Entry 7WTP (electron microscopy, 3.80 A resolution); this record covers chains C2 and SI of the 19 polymer chains in the assembly.

== Chain C2 ==
Molecule: 18S rRNA
Organism: Saccharomyces cerevisiae
Sequence (1800 nucleotides; each row starts with the number of its first residue):
     1 UAUCUGGUUG AUCCUGCCAG UAGUCAUAUG CUUGUCUCAA AGAUUAAGCC AUGCAUGUCU
    61 AAGUAUAAGC AAUUUAUACA GUGAAACUGC GAAUGGCUCA UUAAAUCAGU UAUCGUUUAU
   121 UUGAUAGUUC CUUUACUACA UGGUAUAACU GUGGUAAUUC UAGAGCUAAU ACAUGCUUAA
   181 AAUCUCGACC CUUUGGAAGA GAUGUAUUUA UUAGAUAAAA AAUCAAUGUC UUCGGACUCU
   241 UUGAUGAUUC AUAAUAACUU UUCGAAUCGC AUGGCCUUGU GCUGGCGAUG GUUCAUUCAA
   301 AUUUCUGCCC UAUCAACUUU CGAUGGUAGG AUAGUGGCCU ACCAUGGUUU CAACGGGUAA
   361 CGGGGAAUAA GGGUUCGAUU CCGGAGAGGG AGCCUGAGAA ACGGCUACCA CAUCCAAGGA
   421 AGGCAGCAGG CGCGCAAAUU ACCCAAUCCU AAUUCAGGGA GGUAGUGACA AUAAAUAACG
   481 AUACAGGGCC CAUUCGGGUC UUGUAAUUGG AAUGAGUACA AUGUAAAUAC CUUAACGAGG
   541 AACAAUUGGA GGGCAAGUCU GGUGCCAGCA GCCGCGGUAA UUCCAGCUCC AAUAGCGUAU
   601 AUUAAAGUUG UUGCAGUUAA AAAGCUCGUA GUUGAACUUU GGGCCCGGUU GGCCGGUCCG
   661 AUUUUUUCGU GUACUGGAUU UCCAACGGGG CCUUUCCUUC UGGCUAACCU UGAGUCCUUG
   721 UGGCUCUUGG CGAACCAGGA CUUUUACUUU GAAAAAAUUA GAGUGUUCAA AGCAGGCGUA
   781 UUGCUCGAAU AUAUUAGCAU GGAAUAAUAG AAUAGGACGU UUGGUUCUAU UUUGUUGGUU
   841 UCUAGGACCA UCGUAAUGAU UAAUAGGGAC GGUCGGGGGC AUCAGUAUUC AAUUGUCAGA
   901 GGUGAAAUUC UUGGAUUUAU UGAAGACUAA CUACUGCGAA AGCAUUUGCC AAGGACGUUU
   961 UCAUUAAUCA AGAACGAAAG UUAGGGGAUC GAAGAUGAUC AGAUACCGUC GUAGUCUUAA
  1021 CCAUAAACUA UGCCGACUAG GGAUCGGGUG GUGUUUUUUU AAUGACCCAC UCGGCACCUU
  1081 ACGAGAAAUC AAAGUCUUUG GGUUCUGGGG GGAGUAUGGU CGCAAGGCUG AAACUUAAAG
  1141 GAAUUGACGG AAGGGCACCA CCAGGAGUGG AGCCUGCGGC UUAAUUUGAC UCAACACGGG
  1201 GAAACUCACC AGGUCCAGAC ACAAUAAGGA UUGACAGAUU GAGAGCUCUU UCUUGAUUUU
  1261 GUGGGUGGUG GUGCAUGGCC GUUCUUAGUU GGUGGAGUGA UUUGUCUGCU UAAUUGCGAU
  1321 AACGAACGAG ACCUUAACCU ACUAAAUAGU GGUGCUAGCA UUUGCUGGUU AUCCACUUCU
  1381 UAGAGGGACU AUCGGUUUCA AGCCGAUGGA AGUUUGAGGC AAUAACAGGU CUGUGAUGCC
  1441 CUUAGACGUU CUGGGCCGCA CGCGCGCUAC ACUGACGGAG CCAGCGAGUC UAACCUUGGC
  1501 CGAGAGGUCU UGGUAAUCUU GUGAAACUCC GUCGUGCUGG GGAUAGAGCA UUGUAAUUAU
  1561 UGCUCUUCAA CGAGGAAUUC CUAGUAAGCG CAAGUCAUCA GCUUGCGUUG AUUACGUCCC
  1621 UGCCCUUUGU ACACACCGCC CGUCGCUAGU ACCGAUUGAA UGGCUUAGUG AGGCCUCAGG
  1681 AUCUGCUUAG AGAAGGGGGC AACUCCAUCU CAGAGCGGAG AAUUUGGACA AACUUGGUCA
  1741 UUUAGAGGAA CUAAAAGUCG UAACAAGGUU UCCGUAGGUG AACCUGCGGA AGGAUCAUUA
Not modelled in the structure: 73-75, 133-135, 489-498, 651-683, 707-732, 1140, 1157-1621, 1631-1634

== Chain SI ==
Protein: 40S ribosomal protein S8-A
Organism: Saccharomyces cerevisiae
UniProt: P0CX39 (RS8A_YEAST); numbering as in UniProt (aligned over 1-200)
Chain sequence (200 residues; numbered 1 to 200; the number before each row is that of its first residue):
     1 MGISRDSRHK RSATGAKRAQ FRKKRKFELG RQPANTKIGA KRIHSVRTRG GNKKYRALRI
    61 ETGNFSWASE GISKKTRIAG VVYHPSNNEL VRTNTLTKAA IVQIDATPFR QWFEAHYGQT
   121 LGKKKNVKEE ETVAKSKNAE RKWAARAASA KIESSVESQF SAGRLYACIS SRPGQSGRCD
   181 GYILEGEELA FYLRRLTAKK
Not modelled in the structure: 1, 124-134
UniProt features mapped onto this chain:
  - modified residue: Thr62 (Phosphothreonine), Ser66 (Phosphoserine), Ser69 (Phosphoserine), Ser73 (Phosphoserine), Ser86 (Phosphoserine), Thr107 (Phosphothreonine), Ser154 (Phosphoserine), Ser155 (Phosphoserine), Ser158 (Phosphoserine), Ser161 (Phosphoserine)

== Chain C2 / chain SI interface ==
Pairs across the interface (148):
  U101(C2) - Phe21(SI)  base contact
  A105(C2) - Arg8(SI)  hydrogen bond to the phosphate
  A105(C2) - Arg18(SI)  salt bridge to the phosphate
  A105(C2) - Phe21(SI)  sugar contact
  U106(C2) - Arg8(SI)  salt bridge to the phosphate
  U117(C2) - Arg49(SI)  sugar contact
  U117(C2) - Asn52(SI)  phosphate contact
  U118(C2) - Asn52(SI)  hydrogen bond to the phosphate
  C186(C2) - Lys142(SI)  salt bridge to the phosphate
  C186(C2) - Arg146(SI)  salt bridge to the phosphate
  G187(C2) - Ser136(SI)  sugar contact
  G187(C2) - Asn138(SI)  base contact
  G187(C2) - Ala139(SI)  phosphate contact
  G187(C2) - Lys142(SI)  salt bridge to the phosphate
  A188(C2) - Ser136(SI)  hydrogen bond to the phosphate
  A188(C2) - Asn138(SI)  phosphate contact
  C189(C2) - Arg141(SI)  base contact
  C190(C2) - Lys137(SI)  base contact
  G195(C2) - Lys137(SI)  hydrogen bond to the base
  G195(C2) - Arg141(SI)  hydrogen bond to the base
  G196(C2) - Lys137(SI)  base contact
  G196(C2) - Arg141(SI)  hydrogen bond to the base
  A197(C2) - Arg141(SI)  base contact
  U207(C2) - Arg178(SI)  hydrogen bond to the sugar
  U208(C2) - Ser171(SI)  hydrogen bond to the sugar
  U208(C2) - Arg178(SI)  hydrogen bond to the sugar
  U208(C2) - Asp180(SI)  hydrogen bond to the sugar
  U209(C2) - Ser170(SI)  hydrogen bond to the phosphate
  U209(C2) - Ser171(SI)  sugar contact
  U209(C2) - Asp180(SI)  sugar contact
  U209(C2) - Gly181(SI)  sugar contact
  A210(C2) - Ser66(SI)  hydrogen bond to the sugar
  A210(C2) - Ser170(SI)  hydrogen bond to the phosphate
  A256(C2) - Gly71(SI)  sugar contact
  A256(C2) - Ile72(SI)  sugar contact
  A256(C2) - Ser73(SI)  hydrogen bond to the base
  A257(C2) - Asn64(SI)  hydrogen bond to the sugar
  A257(C2) - Ser73(SI)  hydrogen bond to the sugar
  C258(C2) - Asn64(SI)  sugar contact
  C258(C2) - Lys75(SI)  phosphate contact
  U259(C2) - Lys75(SI)  salt bridge to the phosphate
  U259(C2) - Arg178(SI)  hydrogen bond to the phosphate
  U260(C2) - Lys41(SI)  salt bridge to the phosphate
  U260(C2) - Arg42(SI)  base contact
  U260(C2) - Ile43(SI)  hydrogen bond to the base
  A300(C2) - Arg49(SI)  sugar contact
  A301(C2) - Phe27(SI)  sugar contact
  A301(C2) - Glu28(SI)  hydrogen bond to the sugar
  U302(C2) - Arg22(SI)  salt bridge to the phosphate
  U302(C2) - Glu28(SI)  phosphate contact
  U318(C2) - Arg11(SI)  phosphate contact
  U318(C2) - Gly15(SI)  sugar contact
  U319(C2) - Arg11(SI)  salt bridge to the phosphate
  G322(C2) - Lys10(SI)  hydrogen bond to the phosphate
  A323(C2) - Lys10(SI)  salt bridge to the phosphate
  A323(C2) - Arg11(SI)  hydrogen bond to the phosphate
  U324(C2) - Lys10(SI)  phosphate contact
  U324(C2) - Arg11(SI)  phosphate contact
  U324(C2) - Ser12(SI)  phosphate contact
  U324(C2) - Ala13(SI)  phosphate contact
  A328(C2) - Pro85(SI)  sugar contact
  A328(C2) - Ser86(SI)  base contact
  G329(C2) - Ser86(SI)  sugar contact
  G329(C2) - Thr97(SI)  phosphate contact
  G329(C2) - Lys98(SI)  salt bridge to the phosphate
  G329(C2) - Ala99(SI)  phosphate contact
  G330(C2) - Pro33(SI)  sugar contact
  G330(C2) - Lys98(SI)  hydrogen bond to the phosphate
  G330(C2) - Arg172(SI)  salt bridge to the phosphate
  G330(C2) - Pro173(SI)  phosphate contact
  A331(C2) - Gly30(SI)  sugar contact
  A331(C2) - Arg31(SI)  hydrogen bond to the sugar
  A331(C2) - Pro33(SI)  sugar contact
  A331(C2) - Ala34(SI)  hydrogen bond to the phosphate
  A331(C2) - Arg56(SI)  salt bridge to the phosphate
  A331(C2) - Arg172(SI)  hydrogen bond to the base
  A331(C2) - Gly174(SI)  phosphate contact
  A331(C2) - Gln175(SI)  hydrogen bond to the phosphate
  U332(C2) - Arg5(SI)  hydrogen bond to the sugar
  U332(C2) - Leu29(SI)  sugar contact
  U332(C2) - Arg31(SI)  salt bridge to the phosphate
  U332(C2) - Lys54(SI)  salt bridge to the phosphate
  U332(C2) - Arg56(SI)  salt bridge to the phosphate
  U332(C2) - Arg172(SI)  hydrogen bond to the base
  U332(C2) - Gln175(SI)  hydrogen bond to the phosphate
  A333(C2) - Phe27(SI)  hydrogen bond to the base
  A333(C2) - Arg31(SI)  salt bridge to the phosphate
  A333(C2) - Thr48(SI)  phosphate contact
  A333(C2) - Arg49(SI)  hydrogen bond to the phosphate
  A333(C2) - Lys54(SI)  salt bridge to the phosphate
  G334(C2) - Arg5(SI)  hydrogen bond to the base
  G334(C2) - Phe27(SI)  base contact
  G334(C2) - Glu28(SI)  base contact
  G334(C2) - Lys54(SI)  salt bridge to the phosphate
  U335(C2) - Arg5(SI)  base contact
  G336(C2) - Arg5(SI)  hydrogen bond to the base
  G337(C2) - Lys10(SI)  sugar contact
  C338(C2) - Ser4(SI)  hydrogen bond to the sugar
  C338(C2) - His9(SI)  phosphate contact
  C338(C2) - Lys10(SI)  phosphate contact
  C339(C2) - His9(SI)  salt bridge to the phosphate
  C339(C2) - Lys10(SI)  salt bridge to the phosphate
  A341(C2) - Ser86(SI)  base contact
  A341(C2) - Asn87(SI)  hydrogen bond to the sugar
  G347(C2) - Ala13(SI)  hydrogen bond to the sugar
  G347(C2) - Thr14(SI)  base contact
  C354(C2) - Thr14(SI)  hydrogen bond to the phosphate
  C354(C2) - Ala16(SI)  phosphate contact
  G355(C2) - Lys17(SI)  phosphate contact
  G384(C2) - Phe21(SI)  sugar contact
  A385(C2) - Phe21(SI)  sugar contact
  A385(C2) - Arg22(SI)  salt bridge to the phosphate
  A385(C2) - Arg25(SI)  salt bridge to the phosphate
  G386(C2) - Arg22(SI)  phosphate contact
  G386(C2) - Lys23(SI)  salt bridge to the phosphate
  G386(C2) - Arg25(SI)  salt bridge to the phosphate
  A387(C2) - Lys23(SI)  phosphate contact
  A391(C2) - Gln20(SI)  phosphate contact
  A391(C2) - Lys23(SI)  salt bridge to the phosphate
  G392(C2) - Gly2(SI)  phosphate contact
  G392(C2) - Lys24(SI)  salt bridge to the phosphate
  C393(C2) - Gly2(SI)  hydrogen bond to the phosphate
  G396(C2) - Arg47(SI)  hydrogen bond to the base
  A397(C2) - Arg47(SI)  salt bridge to the phosphate
  A397(C2) - Gly50(SI)  hydrogen bond to the phosphate
  G398(C2) - Arg47(SI)  salt bridge to the phosphate
  G398(C2) - Arg49(SI)  phosphate contact
  G398(C2) - Gly50(SI)  hydrogen bond to the phosphate
  A399(C2) - Lys26(SI)  phosphate contact
  A399(C2) - Arg49(SI)  salt bridge to the phosphate
  A400(C2) - Gly2(SI)  base contact
  A400(C2) - Lys24(SI)  sugar contact
  A400(C2) - Arg25(SI)  phosphate contact
  A400(C2) - Lys26(SI)  base contact
  A400(C2) - Leu29(SI)  base contact
  C1675(C2) - Gln32(SI)  sugar contact
  U1676(C2) - His44(SI)  salt bridge to the phosphate
  U1676(C2) - Leu58(SI)  phosphate contact
  C1677(C2) - Arg42(SI)  salt bridge to the phosphate
  C1677(C2) - Leu58(SI)  phosphate contact
  A1678(C2) - Arg42(SI)  salt bridge to the phosphate
  A1678(C2) - Arg59(SI)  salt bridge to the phosphate
  G1727(C2) - Gln32(SI)  base contact
  A1728(C2) - Ile3(SI)  sugar contact
  A1728(C2) - Gln32(SI)  sugar contact
  C1729(C2) - Gly2(SI)  hydrogen bond to the sugar
  C1729(C2) - Lys24(SI)  hydrogen bond to the phosphate
  A1730(C2) - Lys24(SI)  salt bridge to the phosphate
Other interface residues (no listed pair), chain C2 (74 interface residues in all): U102, A103, U185, C317, U348, A353, G390, A401
Other interface residues (no listed pair), chain SI (79 interface residues in all): Asp6, Ser7, Ala19, Gly51, Ala68, Lys74, His84, Ser176

== In short ==
74 residues of chain C2 and 79 residues of chain SI are in contact, with 43 hydrogen bonds and 35 salt
bridges. Among the polar pairs are G195(C2)-Lys137(SI), G195(C2)-Arg141(SI) and G196(C2)-Arg141(SI).
Chain C2 is 18S rRNA and chain SI is 40S ribosomal protein S8-A, both from Saccharomyces cerevisiae; the
structure, Cryo-EM structure of a yeast pre-40S ribosomal subunit - State Tsr1-2 (with Rps2), was determined
by electron microscopy together with 7WTN, 7WTO, 7WTQ and 7WTR from the same study.
